Entry 9KGJ (X-ray diffraction, 1.37 A resolution); this record covers chains A and B of the 4 polymer chains in the assembly.

== Chain A (and B) ==
Molecule: 3C-like proteinase nsp5
From: Severe acute respiratory syndrome coronavirus 2
Notes: EC 3.4.22.69; chain B of this document is another copy of the same molecule, construct and numbering; everything in this record applies to it too
Reference sequence: P0DTD1 (R1AB_SARS2); residues 1-306 here correspond to UniProt positions 3264-3569 (UniProt number = residue number + 3263)
Chain sequence (311 residues; row label = number of the first residue in the row; numbers below 1 keep their minus sign (Gly-4 is residue -4)):
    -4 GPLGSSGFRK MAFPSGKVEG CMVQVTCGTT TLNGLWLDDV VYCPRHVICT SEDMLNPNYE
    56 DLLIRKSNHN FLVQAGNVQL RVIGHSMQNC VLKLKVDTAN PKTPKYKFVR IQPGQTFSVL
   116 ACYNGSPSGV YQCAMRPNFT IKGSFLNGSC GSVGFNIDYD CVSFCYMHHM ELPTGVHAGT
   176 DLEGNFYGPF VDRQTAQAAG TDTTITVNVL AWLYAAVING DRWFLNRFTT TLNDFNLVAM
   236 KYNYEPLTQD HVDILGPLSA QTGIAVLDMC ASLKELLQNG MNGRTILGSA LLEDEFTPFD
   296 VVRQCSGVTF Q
Disordered / not traced: -4 to 3, 302-306 (chain B: -4 to 2, 302-306)
Sequence notes: expression tag (-4 to 0)
Swiss-Prot annotation at these positions:
  - active site: His41 (For 3CL-PRO activity), Cys145 (Nucleophile)
  - site: Gln306 (Cleavage)
  - cross-link (Glycyl lysine isopeptide (Lys-Gly)): Lys5 (interchain with G-Cter in ubiquitin), Lys90 (interchain with G-Cter in ubiquitin)

== Interface between chain A and chain B ==
Contacting residue pairs (47; chain A residue first):
  Arg4(A) - Lys5(B)
  Arg4(A) - Tyr126(B)
  Arg4(A) - Gln127(B)  hydrogen bond (side chain-backbone)
  Arg4(A) - Lys137(B)  hydrogen bond (side chain-backbone)
  Arg4(A) - Gly138(B)
  Arg4(A) - Glu290(B)  salt bridge
  Lys5(A) - Tyr126(B)
  Met6(A) - Gly124(B)
  Met6(A) - Val125(B)
  Met6(A) - Tyr126(B)  hydrophobic
  Met6(A) - Ser139(B)
  Ala7(A) - Gly124(B)
  Ala7(A) - Val125(B)  hydrogen bond (backbone-backbone)
  Phe8(A) - Val125(B)
  Pro9(A) - Ser10(B)
  Pro9(A) - Glu14(B)
  Pro9(A) - Pro122(B)
  Pro9(A) - Ser123(B)
  Pro9(A) - Gly124(B)
  Ser10(A) - Pro9(B)
  Ser10(A) - Ser10(B)  hydrogen bond (backbone-side chain)
  Ser10(A) - Glu14(B)  hydrogen bond (backbone-side chain)
  Gly11(A) - Gly11(B)
  Gly11(A) - Glu14(B)  hydrogen bond (backbone-side chain)
  Glu14(A) - Pro9(B)
  Glu14(A) - Ser10(B)  hydrogen bond (side chain-backbone)
  Glu14(A) - Gly11(B)  hydrogen bond (side chain-backbone)
  Pro122(A) - Pro9(B)  hydrophobic
  Ser123(A) - Pro9(B)
  Gly124(A) - Met6(B)
  Gly124(A) - Ala7(B)
  Gly124(A) - Pro9(B)
  Val125(A) - Met6(B)
  Val125(A) - Ala7(B)  hydrogen bond (backbone-backbone)
  Val125(A) - Phe8(B)
  Val125(A) - Val125(B)  hydrophobic
  Tyr126(A) - Lys5(B)
  Tyr126(A) - Met6(B)  hydrophobic
  Ser139(A) - Arg4(B)
  Ser139(A) - Met6(B)
  Leu141(A) - Gln299(B)
  Leu141(A) - Ser301(B)
  Gly283(A) - Leu286(B)
  Arg298(A) - Ser123(B)  hydrogen bond (side chain-backbone)
  Arg298(A) - Gly124(B)
  Gln299(A) - Ser139(B)
  Gln299(A) - Leu141(B)
Other interface residues (no listed pair), chain A (22 interface residues in all): Leu115, Ala285, Ser301
Other interface residues (no listed pair), chain B (26 interface residues in all): Lys12, Leu115, Arg298

== Overview ==
The interface between chain A and chain B involves 22 residues on one side and 26 on the other, with 10
hydrogen bonds and 1 salt bridge. Polar pairs include Arg4(A)-Glu290(B), Arg4(A)-Gln127(B) and
Arg4(A)-Lys137(B). From UniProt: active-site residues His41(A) and Cys145(A) on chain A.
Both chains are 3C-like proteinase nsp5 (Severe acute respiratory syndrome coronavirus 2). Entry 9KGJ
(Discovery of an orally bioavailable reversible covalent SARS-CoV-2 Mpro inhibitor with pan-coronavirus
activity) was determined by X-ray diffraction together with 9KGN, 9KGQ, 9KGR and 9KGS from the same study.
